PDB entry 8EIG | electron microscopy, 3.60 A resolution | chain A

Chain A:
Name: Cystic fibrosis transmembrane conductance regulator
Organism: Homo sapiens
Notes: EC 5.6.1.6
UniProt: P13569 (CFTR_HUMAN); numbering as in UniProt; present here: 1-507, 509-1480
Chain sequence (1479 residues; each row starts with the number of its first residue; note: 1 number in that range is skipped by the numbering (no residue carries it; nothing is unmodelled there)):
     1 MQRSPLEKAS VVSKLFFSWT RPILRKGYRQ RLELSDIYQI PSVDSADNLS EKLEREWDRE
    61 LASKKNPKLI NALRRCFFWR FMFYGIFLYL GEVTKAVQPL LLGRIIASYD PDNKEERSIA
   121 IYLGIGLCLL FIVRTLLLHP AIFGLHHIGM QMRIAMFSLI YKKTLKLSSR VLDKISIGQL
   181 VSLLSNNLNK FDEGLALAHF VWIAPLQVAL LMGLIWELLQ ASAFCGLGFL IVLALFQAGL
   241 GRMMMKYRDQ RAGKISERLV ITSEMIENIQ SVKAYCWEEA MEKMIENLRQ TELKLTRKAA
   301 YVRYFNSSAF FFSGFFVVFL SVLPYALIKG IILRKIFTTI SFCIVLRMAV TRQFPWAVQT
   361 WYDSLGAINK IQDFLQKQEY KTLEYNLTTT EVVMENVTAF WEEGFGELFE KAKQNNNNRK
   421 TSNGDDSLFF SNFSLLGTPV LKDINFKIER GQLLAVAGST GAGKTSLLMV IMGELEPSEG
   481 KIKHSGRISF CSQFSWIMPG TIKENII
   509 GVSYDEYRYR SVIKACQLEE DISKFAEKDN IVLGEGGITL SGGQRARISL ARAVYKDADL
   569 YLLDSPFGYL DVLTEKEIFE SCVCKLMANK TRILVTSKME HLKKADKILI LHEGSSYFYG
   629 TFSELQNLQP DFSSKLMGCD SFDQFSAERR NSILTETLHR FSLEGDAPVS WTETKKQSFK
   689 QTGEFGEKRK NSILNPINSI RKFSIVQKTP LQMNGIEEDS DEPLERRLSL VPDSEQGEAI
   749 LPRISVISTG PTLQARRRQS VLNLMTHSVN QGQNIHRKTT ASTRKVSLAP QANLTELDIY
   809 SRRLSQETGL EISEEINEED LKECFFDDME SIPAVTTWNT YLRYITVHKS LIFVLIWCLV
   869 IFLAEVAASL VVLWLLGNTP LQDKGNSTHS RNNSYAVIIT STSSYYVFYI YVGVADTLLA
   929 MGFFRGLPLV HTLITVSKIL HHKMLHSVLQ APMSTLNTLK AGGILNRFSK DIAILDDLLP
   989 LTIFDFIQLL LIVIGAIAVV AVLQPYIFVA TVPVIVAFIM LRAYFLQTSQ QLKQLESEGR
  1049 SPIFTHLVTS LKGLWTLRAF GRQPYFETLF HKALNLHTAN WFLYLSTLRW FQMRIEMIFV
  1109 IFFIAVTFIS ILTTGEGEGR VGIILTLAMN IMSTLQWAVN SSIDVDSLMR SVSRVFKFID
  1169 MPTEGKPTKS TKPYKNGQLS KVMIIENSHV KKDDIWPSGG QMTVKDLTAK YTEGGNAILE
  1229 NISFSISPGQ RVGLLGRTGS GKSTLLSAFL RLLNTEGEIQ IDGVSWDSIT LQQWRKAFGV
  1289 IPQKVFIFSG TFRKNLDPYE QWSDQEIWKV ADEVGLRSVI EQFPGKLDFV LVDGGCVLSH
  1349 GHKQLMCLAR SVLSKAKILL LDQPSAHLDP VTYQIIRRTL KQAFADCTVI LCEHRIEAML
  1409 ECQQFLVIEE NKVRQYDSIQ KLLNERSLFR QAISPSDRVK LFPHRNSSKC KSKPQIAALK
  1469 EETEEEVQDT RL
Disordered / not traced: 1-2, 403-436, 637-845, 889-901, 1174-1202, 1430-1480
Sequence notes: engineered mutation Q1371 (Glu in P13569)
Curated features (UniProtKB/Swiss-Prot):
  - motif: T1478 to L1480 (PDZ-binding)
  - binding site (ATP): W401, S434, G458 to T465, Q493, Y1219, G1244 to S1251
  - modified residue: S549 (Phosphoserine), S660 (Phosphoserine), S670 (Phosphoserine), S686 (Phosphoserine), S700 (Phosphoserine), S712 (Phosphoserine), T717 (Phosphothreonine), S737 (Phosphoserine), S753 (Phosphoserine), S768 (Phosphoserine), S790 (Phosphoserine), S795 (Phosphoserine), S813 (Phosphoserine), S1444 (Phosphoserine), S1456 (Phosphoserine)
  - lipidation (S-palmitoyl cysteine): C524, C1395
  - glycosylation (N-linked (GlcNAc...) asparagine): N894, N900
  - cross-link: K688 (Glycyl lysine isopeptide (Lys-Gly) (interchain with G-Cter in ubiquitin))
  - natural variant: S13 (S13F: In CF), R31 (R31C; R31L: In CF; uncertain significance), S42 (S42F: In CF), D44 (D44G: In CF; uncertain significance; D44V), S50 (S50Y: In CBAVD), W57 (W57G: In CF), P67 (P67L: In CF), R74 (R74W: In CF and CBAVD; uncertain significance), R75 (R75Q: In CF), G85 (G85E: In CF), F87 (F87L: In CF), G91 (G91R: In CF), 148 further natural variant entries in UniProt
  - mutagenesis: R347 (R347D: Decreases glutathione uptake. Increases affinity for glutathione), K464 (K464A: Decreases glutathione uptake; K464M: Impaired maturation of glycan chains indicating impaired trafficking from the endoplasmic reticulum to the cell membrane), I539 (I539T: Enhances trafficking from the endoplasmic reticulum to the cell membrane), N894 (N894D: Abolishes N-glycosylation, enhances endocytosis and impairs subsequent recycling to the cell surface; when associated with D-900), N900 (N900D: Abolishes N-glycosylation, enhances endocytosis and impairs subsequent recycling to the cell surface; when associated with D-894), M1137 (M1137R: Abolishes channel activity. Impairs protein maturation, suggesting the protein is retained in the endoplasmic reticulum), I1139 (I1139V: Decreases channel activity, no visible effect on protein maturation), D1154 (D1154G: Decreases channel activity, no visible effect on protein maturation), K1250 (K1250A: Decreases glutathione uptake; K1250M: No effect on maturation of glycans, suggesting that trafficking to the plasma membrane is not altered), T1478 to L1480 (Reduces interaction with MARCHF2 and abolishes subsequent MARCHF2-mediated degradation. No effect on localization to the Golgi)
Metal / ion sites: Mg2+ site 1: T465 (together with ATP); Mg2+ site 2: S1251 (together with ATP)
Small-molecule neighbours:
  - ATP (adenosine-5'-triphosphate), molecule 1: D173, W401, V440, S459, T460, G461, A462, G463, K464, T465, S466, Q493, H1375
  - ATP, molecule 2: F533, I546, T547, L548, S549, G550, G551, Q552, N965, Y1219, I1226, R1245, T1246, G1247, S1248, G1249, K1250, S1251, T1252, Q1291, H1402
  - Elexacaftor (WJX; (6P)-N-(1,3-dimethyl-1H-pyrazole-4-sulfonyl)-6-[3-(3,3,3-trifluoro-2,2-dimethylpropoxy)-1H-pyrazol-1-yl]-2-[(4S)-2,2,4-trimethylpyrrolidin-1-yl]pyridine-3-carboxamide): F16, S18, R21, L24, R25, I132, L1029, Y1032, W1098, R1102, M1105, I1109
From the paper describing this entry:
  - binding site for Elexacaftor: R1102
  - disease-associated variants - R1070W: decreased expression (citing earlier work)
  - mutagenesis - R1102A: abolished binding to Elexacaftor
  - mutagenesis - R1102A: abolished expression in response to Elexacaftor
  - mutagenesis - V510D: increased stability (citing earlier work)
  - disease-associated variants - R1070W: decreased stability (citing earlier work)

In short:
Bound to chain A: ATP and Elexacaftor. UniProt lists 20 ATP-binding residues and 12 mutagenesis sites. From
the paper: a binding site for Elexacaftor at R1102; R1070W reduces expression; 3 substitutions were tested in
all.
Chain A is Cystic fibrosis transmembrane conductance regulator (Homo sapiens); the structure, The complex of
phosphorylated human delta F508 cystic fibrosis transmembrane conductance regulator (CFTR) with elexacaftor
(VX-445) ..., was determined by electron microscopy, deposited together with 8EIO, 8EIQ and 8EJ1.
